Entry 6XA9 (X-ray diffraction, 2.90 A resolution); this record covers chains A and B.

Chain A:
Molecule: Non-structural protein 3
From: Severe acute respiratory syndrome coronavirus 2
Notes: EC 3.4.19.121, 3.4.22.-
UniProtKB: P0DTD1 (R1AB_SARS2); residues 0-315 here correspond to UniProt positions 1563-1878 (UniProt number = residue number + 1563)
Sequence (318 residues; row label = number of the first residue in the row; numbers below 1 keep their minus sign (Gly-2 is residue -2)):
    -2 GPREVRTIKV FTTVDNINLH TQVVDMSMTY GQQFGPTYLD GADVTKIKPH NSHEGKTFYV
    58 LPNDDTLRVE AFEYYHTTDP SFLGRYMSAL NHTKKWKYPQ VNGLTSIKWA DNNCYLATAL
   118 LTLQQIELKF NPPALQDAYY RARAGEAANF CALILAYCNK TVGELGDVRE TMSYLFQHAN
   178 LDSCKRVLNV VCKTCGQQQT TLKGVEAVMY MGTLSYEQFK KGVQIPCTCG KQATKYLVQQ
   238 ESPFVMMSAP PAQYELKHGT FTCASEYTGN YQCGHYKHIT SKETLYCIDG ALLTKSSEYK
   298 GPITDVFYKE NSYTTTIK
Disordered / not traced: -2 to 1, 315
Construct notes: expression tag (-2 to -1)
Bound ions: Zn2+: Cys189, Cys192, Cys224, Cys226
Swiss-Prot annotation at these positions:
  - zinc finger: Cys189 to Cys226 (C4-type)
  - active site (For PL-PRO activity): Cys111, His272, Asp286
  - binding site (Zn(2+)): Cys189, Cys192, Cys224, Cys226
From the paper describing this entry:
  - catalytic residues: Cys111
  - mutagenesis - N156E, R166S/E167R, Y171R: decreased catalytic activity with ISG15 CTD-propargylamide (chain B)
  - mutagenesis - K232E: unchanged catalytic activity with ISG15 CTD-propargylamide (chain B)
  - mutagenesis - N156E, Y171R: unchanged catalytic activity
  - mutagenesis - F69S: decreased catalytic activity on K48-diUb-TAMRA
  - mutagenesis - F69S (3-fold): decreased catalytic activity on ISG15-TAMRA
  - mutagenesis - F69S: decreased catalytic activity on Lys48-triubiquitin
  - mutagenesis - F69S: unchanged catalytic activity on proISG15CTD
  - mutagenesis - K232E: decreased catalytic activity

Chain B:
Molecule: ISG15 CTD-propargylamide
From: Homo sapiens
Notes: fragment: C-terminal domain
UniProtKB: P05161 (ISG15_HUMAN); residues 79-157 here = UniProt positions 79-157
Sequence (80 residues; each row starts with the number of its first residue):
    78 MDEPLSILVR NNKGRSSTYE VRLTQTVAHL KQQVSGLEGV QDDLFWLTFE GKPLEDQLPL
   138 GEYGLKPLST VFMNLRLRGX
Modified positions: AYE (prop-2-en-1-amine) at position 157
Construct notes: initiating methionine (78); engineered mutation AYE_157 (Gly in P05161)
Swiss-Prot annotation at these positions:
  - site: Arg153 (Interacts with activating enzyme)
  - mutagenesis: Ser83 (S83A: Does not affect ISG15 signaling, interaction with ITGAL or activation of SRC family tyrosine kinases), Tyr96 (Y96L: Reduces ISG15 signaling. Strongly reduces ISG15 signaling and abolishes interaction with ITGAL and activation of SRC family tyrosine kinases; when associated with D-102), Arg99 (R99A: Strongly reduces ISG15 signaling and abolishes interaction with ITGAL), Thr101 (T101A: Strongly reduces ISG15 signaling and abolishes interaction with ITGAL and activation of SRC family tyrosine kinases), Gln102 (Q102D: Reduces ISG15 signaling. Strongly reduces ISG15 signaling and abolishes interaction with ITGAL and activation of SRC family tyrosine kinases; when associated with L-96), Thr103 (T103A: Strongly reduces ISG15 signaling and abolishes interaction with ITGAL)

Chain A / chain B interface:
Residue-residue contacts (43; chain A residue first):
  Trp106(A) - AYE_157(B)
  Asn109(A) - AYE_157(B)
  Cys111(A) - Gly156(B)
  Cys111(A) - AYE_157(B)  covalent bond
  Tyr112(A) - Gly156(B)
  Leu162(A) - Arg155(B)
  Leu162(A) - Gly156(B)
  Gly163(A) - Leu154(B)
  Gly163(A) - Arg155(B)
  Gly163(A) - Gly156(B)  hydrogen bond (backbone-backbone)
  Asp164(A) - Arg153(B)
  Asp164(A) - Leu154(B)  hydrogen bond (side chain-backbone)
  Arg166(A) - Trp123(B)
  Arg166(A) - Asn151(B)
  Arg166(A) - Leu152(B)
  Glu167(A) - Trp123(B)
  Glu167(A) - Arg153(B)  salt bridge
  Ser170(A) - Trp123(B)
  Ser170(A) - Gly128(B)
  Ser170(A) - Pro130(B)
  Tyr171(A) - Pro130(B)  hydrophobic
  Gln174(A) - Gly128(B)  hydrogen bond (side chain-backbone)
  Gln174(A) - Lys129(B)
  Gln174(A) - Pro130(B)
  Glu203(A) - Glu127(B)
  Glu203(A) - Gly128(B)
  Pro248(A) - Leu154(B)  hydrophobic
  Tyr264(A) - Leu154(B)  hydrophobic
  Tyr264(A) - Arg155(B)  hydrogen bond (side chain-backbone)
  Tyr264(A) - Gly156(B)
  Tyr268(A) - Leu121(B)  hydrophobic
  Tyr268(A) - Arg153(B)
  Tyr268(A) - Leu154(B)  hydrophobic
  Tyr268(A) - Arg155(B)  hydrogen bond (backbone-backbone)
  Gln269(A) - Arg155(B)
  Cys270(A) - Arg155(B)
  Gly271(A) - Arg155(B)  hydrogen bond (backbone-backbone)
  Gly271(A) - Gly156(B)
  Gly271(A) - AYE_157(B)
  His272(A) - AYE_157(B)
  Tyr273(A) - Leu154(B)
  Tyr273(A) - Gly156(B)
  Thr301(A) - Leu154(B)
Also at the interface, not in a pair above, chain A (23 interface residues in all): Asn110
Also at the interface, not in a pair above, chain B (16 interface residues in all): Thr125, Leu131, Glu132
The authors on this interface:
  - interface residues, chain A: Cys111(A), Tyr171(A)
  - interface residues, chain B: Trp123(B), Pro130(B), Glu132(B)

Overview:
The interface between chain A and chain B involves 23 residues on one side and 16 on the other; the contacts
include 1 covalent bond, 6 hydrogen bonds and 1 salt bridge. Polar contacts include Glu167(A)-Arg153(B),
Asp164(A)-Leu154(B) and Gln174(A)-Gly128(B). From the paper: the catalytic residue Cys111(A); N156E,
R166S/E167R and Y171R of chain A reduce catalytic activity with ISG15 CTD-propargylamide (chain B); 5
substitutions were tested in all.
Here chain A is Non-structural protein 3 (Severe acute respiratory syndrome coronavirus 2) and chain B is
ISG15 CTD-propargylamide (Homo sapiens). Entry 6XA9 (SARS CoV-2 PLpro in complex with ISG15 C-terminal domain
propargylamide) was determined by X-ray diffraction.
